Entry 7KH1 (electron microscopy, 3.20 A resolution); this record covers chains C6 and B7 of the 48 polymer chains in the assembly.

== Chain C6 ==
Name: tail sheath protein, gp6
Organism: Vibrio phage XM1
Sequence (497 residues; row label = number of the first residue in the row):
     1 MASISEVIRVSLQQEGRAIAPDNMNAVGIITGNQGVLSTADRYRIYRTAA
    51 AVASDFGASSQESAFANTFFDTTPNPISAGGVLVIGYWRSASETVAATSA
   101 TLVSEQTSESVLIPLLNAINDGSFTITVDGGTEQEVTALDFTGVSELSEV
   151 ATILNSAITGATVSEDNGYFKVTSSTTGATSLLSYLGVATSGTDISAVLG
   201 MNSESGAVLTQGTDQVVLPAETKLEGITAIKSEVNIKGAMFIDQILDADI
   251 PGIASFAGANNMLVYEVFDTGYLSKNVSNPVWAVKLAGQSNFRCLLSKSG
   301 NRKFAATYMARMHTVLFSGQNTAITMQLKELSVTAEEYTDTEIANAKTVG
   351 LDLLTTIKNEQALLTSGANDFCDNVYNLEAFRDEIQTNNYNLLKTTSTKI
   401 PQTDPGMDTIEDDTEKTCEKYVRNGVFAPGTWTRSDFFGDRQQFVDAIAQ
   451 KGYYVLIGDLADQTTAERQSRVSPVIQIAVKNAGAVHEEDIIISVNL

== Chain B7 ==
Name: tail sheath initiator protein, gp15
Organism: Vibrio phage XM1
Sequence (117 residues; each row starts with the number of its first residue):
     1 MRVRTLDDNGDWTFGRGKADYITSKKAIAQTVSTRIKSWANDNPLAMNAN
    51 IDWKDLLGRKGTEDTILREIERVVVQTDGVIRVTELEVIKTEKRVQSILL
   101 SYDTIYDDSETLEINDL
Unresolved in the structure: 111-117

== Interface between chain C6 and chain B7 ==
Residue-residue contacts (45; chain C6 residue first):
  Ala323(C6) with Lys60(B7)
  Thr325(C6) with Gly58(B7); Lys60(B7)
  Gln327(C6) with Gly58(B7)
  Leu328(C6) with Leu57(B7), hydrophobic
  Lys329(C6) with Gly58(B7), hydrogen bond (side chain-backbone)
  Glu330(C6) with Lys54(B7)
  Glu360(C6) with Lys54(B7), salt bridge
  Phe371(C6) with Arg94(B7)
  Asp373(C6) with Lys60(B7), salt bridge
  Asn374(C6) with Arg94(B7)
  Gly425(C6) with Lys60(B7)
  Gly484(C6) with Glu63(B7)
  Ala485(C6) with Lys60(B7); Thr91(B7); Arg94(B7)
  Val486(C6) with Leu57(B7); Glu63(B7); Thr91(B7); Arg94(B7); Gln96(B7)
  His487(C6) with Leu57(B7); Arg94(B7), hydrogen bond (backbone-backbone)
  Glu488(C6) with Val95(B7); Gln96(B7)
  Glu489(C6) with Leu57(B7); Ile66(B7); Val95(B7); Gln96(B7), hydrogen bond; Ile98(B7)
  Asp490(C6) with Gln96(B7), hydrogen bond (backbone-backbone); Ser97(B7); Ile98(B7), hydrogen bond (backbone-backbone)
  Ile491(C6) with Ile36(B7), hydrophobic; Ile70(B7), hydrophobic; Ile98(B7)
  Ile492(C6) with Ile98(B7), hydrogen bond (backbone-backbone); Leu99(B7); Leu100(B7), hydrogen bond (backbone-backbone)
  Ile493(C6) with Leu100(B7); Tyr102(B7), hydrophobic
  Ser494(C6) with Leu100(B7), hydrogen bond (backbone-backbone); Ser101(B7)
  Asn496(C6) with Lys25(B7), hydrogen bond (backbone-side chain)
  Leu497(C6) with Lys25(B7), hydrogen bond (backbone-side chain)
Also at the interface, not in a pair above, chain C6 (28 interface residues in all): Lys358, Gln361, Asn377, Ala483
Also at the interface, not in a pair above, chain B7 (24 interface residues in all): Trp39, Asp42, Trp53, Arg59, Lys90

== In short ==
28 residues of chain C6 face 24 of chain B7 across their interface, with 10 hydrogen bonds and 2 salt bridges.
Among the polar pairs are Glu360(C6)-Lys54(B7), Asp373(C6)-Lys60(B7) and Lys329(C6)-Gly58(B7).
Here chain C6 is tail sheath protein, gp6 and chain B7 is tail sheath initiator protein, gp15, both from
Vibrio phage XM1. Entry 7KH1 (Baseplate Complex for Myoviridae Phage XM1) was determined by electron
microscopy (same publication as 7KMX, 7KJK and 7KLN).
